PDB entry 6AJN | X-ray diffraction, 3.30 A resolution | chains A and C of the 6 polymer chains in the assembly

[Chain A]
Name: N-acetyltransferase
Organism: Escherichia coli
Reference sequence: A0A1V3CQ74 (A0A1V3CQ74_ECOLX); residues 1-172 here = UniProt positions 1-172
Sequence (172 residues; row label = number of the first residue in the row):
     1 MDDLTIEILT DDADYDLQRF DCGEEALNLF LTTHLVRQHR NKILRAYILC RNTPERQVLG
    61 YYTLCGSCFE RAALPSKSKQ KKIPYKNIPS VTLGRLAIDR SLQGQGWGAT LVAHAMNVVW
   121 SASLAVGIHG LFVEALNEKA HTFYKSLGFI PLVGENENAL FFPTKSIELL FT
Small-molecule neighbours: acetyl coenzyme A (ACO): Cys22, Glu24, Leu27, Gly94, Arg95, Leu96, Ala97, Ile98, Gln103, Gly104, Gln105, Gly106, Trp107, Gly108, Ala109, Glu134, Ala135, Leu136, Asn137, Ala140, Phe143, Tyr144

[Chain C]
Name: DUF1778 domain-containing protein
Organism: Escherichia coli
Reference sequence: J7QA90 (J7QA90_ECOLX); residues 6-86 here = UniProt positions 6-86
Sequence (81 residues; each row starts with the number of its first residue):
     6 KQRIDLRLTD DDKSMIEEAA AISNQSVSQF MLNSASQRAA EVIEQHRRVI LNEESWTRVM
    66 DALSNPPSPG EKLKRAAKRL Q

[How chain A and chain C interact]
Pairs across the interface (62; chain A residue first):
  Ile43(A) with His51(C)
  Ser67(A) with Arg52(C)
  Cys68(A) with Arg52(C); Arg53(C); Val54(C), hydrogen bond (backbone-backbone)
  Phe69(A) with Val54(C); Trp61(C), hydrophobic
  Glu70(A) with Arg53(C), salt bridge; Val54(C), hydrogen bond (backbone-backbone); Ile55(C); Leu56(C), hydrogen bond (backbone-backbone); Trp61(C)
  Arg71(A) with Leu56(C); Trp61(C)
  Ala72(A) with Leu56(C), hydrogen bond (backbone-backbone)
  Lys86(A) with Arg53(C), hydrogen bond (backbone-side chain)
  Asn87(A) with Arg53(C), hydrogen bond
  Ile88(A) with Trp61(C), hydrophobic
  Gly106(A) with Arg84(C)
  Ala109(A) with Ala81(C)
  Thr110(A) with Ala81(C); Arg84(C)
  Val112(A) with Leu78(C), hydrophobic
  Ala113(A) with Ala81(C); Ala82(C), hydrophobic; Leu85(C), hydrophobic
  His114(A) with Leu85(C)
  Met116(A) with Leu78(C), hydrophobic
  His129(A) with Leu68(C)
  Ser146(A) with Lys77(C), hydrogen bond
  Leu147(A) with Lys77(C); Leu78(C)
  Ile150(A) with Arg63(C); Ala67(C), hydrophobic
  Pro151(A) with Arg63(C), hydrogen bond (backbone-side chain)
  Leu152(A) with Leu56(C), hydrophobic; Ser60(C)
  Val153(A) with Asn57(C); Glu59(C); Ser60(C), hydrogen bond (backbone-side chain); Arg63(C)
  Gly154(A) with Asn57(C), hydrogen bond (backbone-side chain)
  Glu155(A) with Asn57(C)
  Asn156(A) with Ile55(C), hydrogen bond (side chain-backbone); Leu56(C); Asn57(C), hydrogen bond (side chain-backbone); Ser60(C), hydrogen bond
  Phe161(A) with Val64(C), hydrophobic; Leu68(C), hydrophobic
  Phe162(A) with Leu78(C), hydrophobic
  Pro163(A) with Ala67(C); Leu68(C), hydrophobic; Pro71(C), hydrophobic; Pro72(C)
  Lys165(A) with Pro71(C)
  Ser166(A) with Pro71(C); Pro72(C)
  Leu169(A) with Pro72(C)
  Leu170(A) with Pro74(C), hydrophobic; Leu78(C); Lys79(C); Ala82(C), hydrophobic
Other interface residues (no listed pair), chain A (38 interface residues in all): Gly66, Phe132, Phe143, Gly148
Other interface residues (no listed pair), chain C (25 interface residues in all): Met65

[Summary]
38 residues of chain A face 25 of chain C across their interface, with 13 hydrogen bonds and 1 salt bridge.
Among the polar pairs are Glu70(A)-Arg53(C), Lys86(A)-Arg53(C) and Asn87(A)-Arg53(C). Ligands of chain A:
acetyl coenzyme A.
Here chain A is N-acetyltransferase and chain C is DUF1778 domain-containing protein, both from Escherichia
coli. Entry 6AJN (Crystal structure of AtaTR bound with AcCoA) was determined by X-ray diffraction together
with 6AJM from the same study.
